PDB entry 1VQL | X-ray diffraction, 2.30 A resolution | chains 0 and A of the 32 polymer chains in the assembly

Chain 0:
Molecule: 23S ribosomal RNA
Source organism: Haloarcula marismortui
Sequence (2922 nucleotides; numbered 2 to 2923; the number before each row is that of its first residue):
     2 UUGGCUACUA UGCCAGCUGG UGGAUUGCUC GGCUCAGGCG CUGAUGAAGG ACGUGCCAAG
    62 CUGCGAUAAG CCAUGGGGAG CCGCACGGAG GCGAAGAACC AUGGAUUUCC GAAUGAGAAU
   122 CUCUCUAACA AUUGCUUCGC GCAAUGAGGA ACCCCGAGAA CUGAAACAUC UCAGUAUCGG
   182 GAGGAACAGA AAACGCAAUG UGAUGUCGUU AGUAACCGCG AGUGAACGCG AUACAGCCCA
   242 AACCGAAGCC CUCACGGGCA AUGUGGUGUC AGGGCUACCU CUCAUCAGCC GACCGUCUCG
   302 ACGAAGUCUC UUGGAACAGA GCGUGAUACA GGGUGACAAC CCCGUACUCG AGACCAGUAC
   362 GACGUGCGGU AGUGCCAGAG UAGCGGGGGU UGGAUAUCCC UCGCGAAUAA CGCAGGCAUC
   422 GACUGCGAAG GCUAAACACA ACCUGAGACC GAUAGUGAAC AAGUAGUGUG AACGAACGCU
   482 GCAAAGUACC CUCAGAAGGG AGGCGAAAUA GAGCAUGAAA UCAGUUGGCG AUCGAGCGAC
   542 AGGGCAUACA AGGUCCCUCG ACGAAUGACC GACGCGCGAG CGUCCAGUAA GACUCACGGG
   602 AAGCCGAUGU UCUGUCGUAC GUUUUGAAAA ACGAGCCAGG GAGUGUGUCU GCAUGGCAAG
   662 UCUAACCGGA GUAUCCGGGG AGGCACAGGG AAACCGACAU GGCCGCAGGG CUUUGCCCGA
   722 GGGCCGCCGU CUUCAAGGGC GGGGAGCCAU GUGGACACGA CCCGAAUCCG GACGAUCUAC
   782 GCAUGGACAA GAUGAAGCGU GCCGAAAGGC ACGUGGAAGU CUGUUAGAGU UGGUGUCCUA
   842 CAAUACCCUC UCGUGAUCUA UGUGUAGGGG UGAAAGGCCC AUCGAGUCCG GCAACAGCUG
   902 GUUCCAAUCG AAACAUGUCG AAGCAUGACC UCCGCCGAGG UAGUCUGUGA GGUAGAGCGA
   962 CCGAUUGGUG UGUCCGCCUC CGAGAGGAGU CGGCACACCU GUCAAACUCC AAACUUACAG
  1022 ACGCCGUUUG ACGCGGGGAU UCCGGUGCGC GGGGUAAGCC UGUGUACCAG GAGGGGAACA
  1082 ACCCAGAGAU AGGUUAAGGU CCCCAAGUGU GGAUUAAGUG UAAUCCUCUG AAGGUGGUCU
  1142 CGAGCCCUAG ACAGCCGGGA GGUGAGCUUA GAAGCAGCUA CCCUCUAAGA AAAGCGUAAC
  1202 AGCUUACCGG CCGAGGUUUG AGGCGCCCAA AAUGAUCGGG ACUCAAAUCC ACCACCGAGA
  1262 CCUGUCCGUA CCACUCAUAC UGGUAAUCGA GUAGAUUGGC GCUCUAAUUG GAUGGAAGUA
  1322 GGGGUGAAAA CUCCUAUGGA CCGAUUAGUG ACGAAAAUCC UGGCCAUAGU AGCAGCGAUA
  1382 GUCGGGUGAG AACCCCGACG GCCUAAUGGA UAAGGGUUCC UCAGCACUGC UGAUCAGCUG
  1442 AGGGUUAGCC GGUCCUAAGU CAUACCGCAA CUCGACUAUG ACGAAAUGGG AAACGGGUUA
  1502 AUAUUCCCGU GCCACUAUGC AGUGAAAGUU GACGCCCUGG GGUCGAUCAC GCUGGGCAUU
  1562 CGCCCAGUCG AACCGUCCAA CUCCGUGGAA GCCGUAAUGG CAGGAAGCGG ACGAACGGCG
  1622 GCAUAGGGAA ACGUGAUUCA ACCUGGGGCC CAUGAAAAGA CGAGCAUAGU GUCCGUACCG
  1682 AGAACCGACA CAGGUGUCCA UGGCGGCGAA AGCCAAGGCC UGUCGGGAGC AACCAACGUU
  1742 AGGGAAUUCG GCAAGUUAGU CCCGUACCUU CGGAAGAAGG GAUGCCUGCU CCGGAACGGA
  1802 GCAGGUCGCA GUGACUCGGA AGCUCGGACU GUCUAGUAAC AACAUAGGUG ACCGCAAAUC
  1862 CGCAAGGACU CGUACGGUCA CUGAAUCCUG CCCAGUGCAG GUAUCUGAAC ACCUCGUACA
  1922 AGAGGACGAA GGACCUGUCA ACGGCGGGGG UAACUAUGAC CCUCUUAAGG UAGCGUAGUA
  1982 CCUUGCCGCA UCAGUAGCGG CUUGCAUGAA UGGAUUAACC AGAGCUUCAC UGUCCCAACG
  2042 UUGGGCCCGG UGAACUGUAC AUUCCAGUGC GGAGUCUGGA GACACCCAGG GGGAAGCGAA
  2102 GACCCUAUGG AGCUUUACUG CAGGCUGUCG CUGAGACGUG GUCGCCGAUG UGCAGCAUAG
  2162 GUAGGAGACA CUACACAGGU ACCCGCGCUA GCGGGCCACC GAGUCAACAG UGAAAUACUA
  2222 CCCGUCGGUG ACUGCGACUC UCACUCCGGG AGGAGGACAC CGAUAGCCGG GCAGUUUGAC
  2282 UGGGGCGGUA CGCGCUCGAA AAGAUAUCGA GCGCGCCCUA UGGCUAUCUC AGCCGGGACA
  2342 GAGACCCGGC GAAGAGUGCA AGAGCAAAAG AUAGCUUGAC AGUGUUCUUC CCAACGAGGA
  2402 ACGCUGACGC GAAAGCGUGG UCUAGCGAAC CAAUUAGCCU GCUUGAUGCG GGCAAUUGAU
  2462 GACAGAAAAG CUACCCUAGG GAUAACAGAG UCGUCACUCG CAAGAGCACA UAUCGACCGA
  2522 GUGGCUUGCU ACCUCGAUGU CGGUUCCCUC CAUCCUGCCC GUGCAGAAGC GGGCAAGGGU
  2582 GAGGUUGUUC GCCUAUUAAA GGAGGUCGUG AGCUGGGUUU AGACCGUCGU GAGACAGGUC
  2642 GGCUGCUAUC UACUGGGUGU GUAAUGGUGU CUGACAAGAA CGACCGUAUA GUACGAGAGG
  2702 AACUACGGUU GGUGGCCACU GGUGUACCGG UUGUUCGAGA GAGCACGUGC CGGGUAGCCA
  2762 CGCCACACGG GGUAAGAGCU GAACGCAUCU AAGCUCGAAA CCCACUUGGA AAAGAGACAC
  2822 CGCCGAGGUC CCGCGUACAA GACGCGGUCG AUAGACUCGG GGUGUGCGCG UCGAGGUAAC
  2882 GAGACGUUAA GCCCACGAGC ACUAACAGAC CAAAGCCAUC AU
Not modelled in the structure: 2-9, 126-127, 715, 971-998, 1560, 1952-1963, 2137-2236, 2339-2343, 2665-2666, 2915-2923
Construct notes: modified residue (628, 2587-2588, 2619, 2621)
Modified residues: 1MA (6-hydro-1-methyladenosine-5'-monophosphate) at position 628, OMU (o2'-methyluridine 5'-monophosphate) at position 2587, OMG (o2'-methylguanosine-5'-monophosphate) at position 2588, UR3 (3-methyluridine-5'-monophoshate) at position 2619, PSU (pseudouridine-5'-monophosphate) at position 2621
Ion coordination: Na+ site 1: U12 (shared with 1 residue of chain R); Mg2+ site 1 near G28 (its only coordinating residue here); Na+ site 2: C40, C443; Na+ site 3: G56, A59, G61; Sr2+ site 1: C85, A86, C87; Sr2+ site 2: C85 (shared with 1 residue of chain T); Na+ site 4: C141, G142; Na+ site 5 near U146 (its only coordinating residue here); Sr2+ site 3: G147, A183 (shared with 1 residue of chain M); Mg2+ site 2: C162, U2276; Mg2+ site 3: A165, A167, C168; Na+ site 6: A165, A166, A167; 47 more Mg2+ sites not listed; 54 more Na+ sites not listed; 2 more K+ sites not listed; 73 more Sr2+ sites not listed

Chain A:
Name: 50S ribosomal protein L2P
Source organism: Haloarcula marismortui
UniProt: P20276 (RL2_HALMA); residue numbers follow UniProt; this construct covers 0-239
Amino-acid sequence (240 residues; row label = number of the first residue in the row; numbering starts at 0):
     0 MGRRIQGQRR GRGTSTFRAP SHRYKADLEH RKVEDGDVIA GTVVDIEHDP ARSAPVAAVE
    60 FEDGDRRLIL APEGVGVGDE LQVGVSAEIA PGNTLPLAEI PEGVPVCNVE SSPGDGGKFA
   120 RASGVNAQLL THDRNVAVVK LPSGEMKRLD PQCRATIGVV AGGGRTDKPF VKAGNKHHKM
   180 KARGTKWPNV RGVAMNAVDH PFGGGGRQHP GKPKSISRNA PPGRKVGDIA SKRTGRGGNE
Not modelled in the structure: 0, 238-239
Ion coordination: Mg2+ site 1 near Leu27 (its only coordinating residue here); Sr2+ site 1 near Glu28 (its only coordinating residue here); Mg2+ site 2: Asn188 (shared with A1845(0), U1846(0), G1884(0) of chain 0); Sr2+ site 2: Phe201, Gly203, His208 (shared with A2633(0) of chain 0)

How chain 0 and chain A interact:
Pairs across the interface - 258 pairs, chain 0 then chain A:
  C781(0) with Thr15(A), hydrogen bond to the sugar
  G782(0) with Ser14(A), hydrogen bond to the sugar; Thr15(A), hydrogen bond to the sugar
  C783(0) with Ser14(A), sugar contact; His21(A), hydrogen bond to the phosphate; Lys180(A), phosphate contact
  A784(0) with His21(A), salt bridge to the phosphate; Arg22(A), salt bridge to the phosphate
  G820(0) with Lys171(A), salt bridge to the phosphate; Ala172(A), hydrogen bond to the base; Gly173(A), hydrogen bond to the base
  A857(0) with Ala172(A), base contact; Gly173(A), phosphate contact; His176(A), sugar contact; His177(A), salt bridge to the phosphate; Trp186(A), base contact
  U866(0) with Arg11(A), hydrogen bond to the phosphate; Thr13(A), sugar contact
  A867(0) with Arg11(A), salt bridge to the phosphate
  G870(0) with Arg3(A), salt bridge to the phosphate
  G871(0) with Arg2(A), hydrogen bond to the base; Arg3(A), salt bridge to the phosphate; Arg8(A), salt bridge to the phosphate; Arg11(A), phosphate contact
  U872(0) with Arg2(A), hydrogen bond to the base; Arg8(A), hydrogen bond to the base; Thr13(A), hydrogen bond to the phosphate; Phe16(A), phosphate contact
  G873(0) with Arg2(A), base contact; Arg8(A), hydrogen bond to the base; Thr15(A), phosphate contact; Lys185(A), salt bridge to the phosphate; Asp198(A), hydrogen bond to the base
  A874(0) with Lys185(A), salt bridge to the phosphate; Pro187(A), sugar contact; Val189(A), sugar contact
  A875(0) with Val189(A), sugar contact; Ala193(A), hydrogen bond to the sugar; Met194(A), base contact; Asp198(A), base contact
  G877(0) with Asn195(A), hydrogen bond to the sugar; Val197(A), base contact
  G878(0) with Arg2(A), hydrogen bond to the base
  C879(0) with Arg2(A), base contact
  A886(0) with Gly1(A), hydrogen bond to the base; Arg2(A), base contact
  G1460(0) with Arg17(A), salt bridge to the phosphate
  C1652(0) with Ser52(A), hydrogen bond to the phosphate; Arg164(A), sugar contact; Thr165(A), base contact; Lys167(A), hydrogen bond to the base; Phe169(A), stacking on the base; Lys178(A), hydrogen bond to the base
  A1653(0) with His47(A), salt bridge to the phosphate; Ser52(A), hydrogen bond to the phosphate; His177(A), stacking on the base; Lys178(A), sugar contact
  U1654(0) with His47(A), stacking on the base; Pro49(A), phosphate contact; Ala181(A), phosphate contact
  A1843(0) with Gln207(A), phosphate contact
  C1844(0) with Val189(A), sugar contact; Arg190(A), salt bridge to the phosphate; Ala193(A), sugar contact; Gln207(A), hydrogen bond to the phosphate
  A1845(0) with Pro187(A), phosphate contact; Asn188(A), phosphate contact; Val189(A), phosphate contact; Arg190(A), salt bridge to the phosphate
  U1846(0) with Ala172(A), sugar contact; Trp186(A), sugar contact; Pro187(A), phosphate contact; Asn188(A), hydrogen bond to the phosphate
  A1847(0) with Phe169(A), hydrogen bond to the phosphate; Val170(A), hydrogen bond to the sugar; Lys171(A), sugar contact; Lys175(A), salt bridge to the phosphate; Trp186(A), hydrogen bond to the phosphate
  G1848(0) with Pro168(A), phosphate contact; Phe169(A), hydrogen bond to the phosphate
  U1850(0) with Arg235(A), hydrogen bond to the phosphate
  G1851(0) with Gly226(A), base contact; Asp227(A), hydrogen bond to the base; Thr233(A), sugar contact; Gly234(A), sugar contact; Arg235(A), salt bridge to the phosphate
  A1852(0) with Asp227(A), sugar contact; Ile228(A), hydrogen bond to the sugar; Ser230(A), phosphate contact; Lys231(A), phosphate contact; Arg232(A), sugar contact
  C1853(0) with Arg217(A), hydrogen bond to the sugar; Ile228(A), sugar contact; Ala229(A), sugar contact; Ser230(A), phosphate contact; Lys231(A), salt bridge to the phosphate
  C1854(0) with Lys231(A), salt bridge to the phosphate
  G1855(0) with Phe118(A), base contact; Leu140(A), base contact; Pro141(A), base contact; Ser142(A), hydrogen bond to the base; Glu144(A), hydrogen bond to the sugar; Lys146(A), hydrogen bond to the phosphate
  C1856(0) with Lys117(A), sugar contact; Lys146(A), salt bridge to the phosphate
  A1857(0) with Ser110(A), hydrogen bond to the phosphate; Lys117(A), phosphate contact
  A1859(0) with Arg217(A), hydrogen bond to the phosphate
  U1860(0) with Arg9(A), hydrogen bond to the base; Arg217(A), salt bridge to the phosphate; Lys224(A), salt bridge to the phosphate; Ile228(A), sugar contact
  C1861(0) with Gly6(A), hydrogen bond to the sugar; Gln7(A), hydrogen bond to the sugar; Gly10(A), hydrogen bond to the sugar; Pro221(A), phosphate contact; Lys224(A), salt bridge to the phosphate
  C1862(0) with Arg3(A), hydrogen bond to the phosphate; Gln7(A), hydrogen bond to the phosphate; Gly10(A), sugar contact; Arg11(A), sugar contact; Pro221(A), phosphate contact
  G1863(0) with Arg3(A), salt bridge to the phosphate
  G1868(0) with Gly10(A), hydrogen bond to the base
  A1869(0) with Arg9(A), base contact; Gly10(A), sugar contact; Gly12(A), sugar contact; Phe16(A), sugar contact; Arg17(A), phosphate contact
  C1870(0) with Arg9(A), sugar contact; Phe16(A), sugar contact; Arg17(A), phosphate contact; Ala18(A), hydrogen bond to the phosphate; Gly183(A), phosphate contact
  U1871(0) with Ala18(A), phosphate contact; Gly183(A), hydrogen bond to the phosphate
  C1872(0) with Ser20(A), hydrogen bond to the phosphate; Tyr23(A), base contact; Ala25(A), hydrogen bond to the sugar; Asp26(A), hydrogen bond to the base
  G1873(0) with Ala50(A), sugar contact; Arg51(A), phosphate contact; Arg120(A), salt bridge to the phosphate
  U1874(0) with Arg51(A), phosphate contact; Lys117(A), hydrogen bond to the sugar; Phe118(A), sugar contact; Ala119(A), hydrogen bond to the sugar; Arg120(A), salt bridge to the phosphate; Ala121(A), phosphate contact
  A1875(0) with Ala119(A), hydrogen bond to the phosphate; Arg120(A), hydrogen bond to the phosphate; Ala121(A), hydrogen bond to the phosphate; Val124(A), phosphate contact; Pro141(A), sugar contact; Ser142(A), hydrogen bond to the sugar
  C1876(0) with Ala121(A), sugar contact; Ser122(A), hydrogen bond to the sugar; Gly123(A), hydrogen bond to the base; Val124(A), base contact; Pro141(A), phosphate contact; Gly162(A), base contact; Gly163(A), hydrogen bond to the base; Arg164(A), hydrogen bond to the phosphate; Thr165(A), base contact
  G1877(0) with Arg164(A), salt bridge to the phosphate; Lys178(A), salt bridge to the phosphate
  G1878(0) with Arg182(A), salt bridge to the phosphate
  U1879(0) with Arg9(A), hydrogen bond to the phosphate; Gly183(A), phosphate contact; Thr184(A), hydrogen bond to the phosphate
  C1880(0) with Gly6(A), phosphate contact; Arg9(A), salt bridge to the phosphate; Val225(A), sugar contact; Gly226(A), hydrogen bond to the sugar
  A1881(0) with His199(A), salt bridge to the phosphate; Phe201(A), phosphate contact; Lys213(A), sugar contact; Val225(A), phosphate contact; Gly226(A), sugar contact
  C1882(0) with Arg190(A), phosphate contact; Gly191(A), hydrogen bond to the phosphate; Val192(A), hydrogen bond to the phosphate; Phe201(A), phosphate contact; Lys213(A), sugar contact
  U1883(0) with Arg190(A), salt bridge to the phosphate
  G1884(0) with Arg190(A), base contact
  G1898(0) with Pro212(A), sugar contact; Ser214(A), hydrogen bond to the sugar
  C1899(0) with Ser214(A), sugar contact; Ile215(A), sugar contact; Ser216(A), sugar contact; Ala229(A), sugar contact; Ser230(A), hydrogen bond to the sugar
  A1900(0) with Ser216(A), phosphate contact; Arg217(A), hydrogen bond to the phosphate; Ala229(A), sugar contact; Ser230(A), sugar contact; Lys231(A), sugar contact
  G1938(0) with Lys231(A), hydrogen bond to the base
  U1939(0) with Arg232(A), hydrogen bond to the phosphate; Thr233(A), hydrogen bond to the sugar; Gly237(A), phosphate contact
  C1940(0) with Thr233(A), sugar contact; Gly234(A), phosphate contact; Gly236(A), hydrogen bond to the phosphate
  A1941(0) with Gly234(A), sugar contact; Arg235(A), base contact; Gly236(A), phosphate contact
  A1942(0) with Pro212(A), sugar contact; Lys213(A), salt bridge to the phosphate; Asp227(A), sugar contact; Thr233(A), hydrogen bond to the sugar; Gly234(A), hydrogen bond to the phosphate
  C1943(0) with Pro209(A), phosphate contact; Lys211(A), sugar contact; Pro212(A), sugar contact
  G1944(0) with His208(A), salt bridge to the phosphate; Pro209(A), phosphate contact
  U2012(0) with Gln207(A), sugar contact
  C2114(0) with Gly1(A), hydrogen bond to the phosphate; Ala196(A), sugar contact; Val197(A), phosphate contact
  U2115(0) with Ala196(A), phosphate contact
  A2123(0) with Pro220(A), base contact
  G2124(0) with Asn218(A), hydrogen bond to the base
  G2125(0) with Asn218(A), hydrogen bond to the sugar
  C2126(0) with Asn218(A), sugar contact
  C2248(0) with Ser111(A), hydrogen bond to the sugar; Pro112(A), hydrogen bond to the sugar
  G2249(0) with Gly113(A), sugar contact; Asp114(A), phosphate contact
  G2250(0) with Lys31(A), salt bridge to the phosphate; Glu33(A), base contact
  G2254(0) with Asp149(A), sugar contact
  A2255(0) with Asp149(A), sugar contact
  G2270(0) with Arg223(A), hydrogen bond to the phosphate
  G2271(0) with Arg223(A), salt bridge to the phosphate
  G2272(0) with Pro220(A), base contact; Pro221(A), sugar contact; Gly222(A), sugar contact; Arg223(A), salt bridge to the phosphate
  C2273(0) with Gly1(A), hydrogen bond to the phosphate
  C2625(0) with Gly205(A), phosphate contact; Gln207(A), phosphate contact
  C2626(0) with Arg206(A), phosphate contact
  C2629(0) with Arg206(A), base contact
  G2630(0) with Arg206(A), hydrogen bond to the base; His208(A), hydrogen bond to the base
  U2631(0) with Gly210(A), sugar contact
  G2632(0) with His208(A), phosphate contact; Gly210(A), sugar contact
  A2633(0) with Gly202(A), phosphate contact; Gly203(A), phosphate contact; Gly204(A), hydrogen bond to the phosphate
  G2634(0) with Gly203(A), phosphate contact; Gly204(A), hydrogen bond to the phosphate; Gly205(A), hydrogen bond to the base; Arg206(A), base contact
Interface residues without a listed pair, chain 0 (101 interface residues in all): U858, G865, A876, A1459, C1651, G1655, U2116, U2117, A2274
Interface residues without a listed pair, chain A (125 interface residues in all): Gln5, Lys24, Leu27, Val32, Gly161, Pro200

Summary:
The interface between chain 0 and chain A involves 101 residues on one side and 125 on the other, with 84
hydrogen bonds, 36 salt bridges and 3 aromatic stacking contacts. Among the polar pairs are G820(0)-Ala172(A),
G820(0)-Gly173(A) and G871(0)-Arg2(A).
Here chain 0 is 23S ribosomal RNA and chain A is 50S ribosomal protein L2P, both from Haloarcula marismortui.
Entry 1VQL (The structure of the transition state analogue "DCSN" bound to the large ribosomal subunit of
haloarcula ...) was determined by X-ray diffraction (same publication as 1VQ4, 1VQ5, 1VQ8, 1VQ9, 1VQK, 1VQM,
1VQO and 1VQP).
